3X1M - chains A and B of the 3 polymer chains in the assembly; structure by X-ray diffraction, 2.50 A resolution.

Chain A (and B):
Molecule: Phosphopantetheine adenylyltransferase
From: Pseudomonas aeruginosa 2192
Notes: EC 2.7.7.3; chain B of this document is another copy of the same molecule, construct and numbering; everything in this record applies to it too
UniProtKB: A3LHH1 (A3LHH1_PSEAI); residue numbers follow UniProt; this construct covers 1-159
Sequence (159 residues; each row starts with the number of its first residue):
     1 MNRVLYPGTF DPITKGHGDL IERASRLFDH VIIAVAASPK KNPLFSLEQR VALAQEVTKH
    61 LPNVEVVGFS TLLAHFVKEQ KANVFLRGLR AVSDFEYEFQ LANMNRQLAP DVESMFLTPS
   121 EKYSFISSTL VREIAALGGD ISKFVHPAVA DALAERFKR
Unresolved in the structure: 159
Residues lining bound ligands:
  - coenzyme A (COA), molecule 1: Pro7, Gly8, Thr9, Phe10, Ala36, Ser38, Lys40, Lys41, Phe69, Thr71, Leu72, Leu73, Arg87, Arg90, Tyr97, Leu101, Asn105, Ile126, Ser127, Ser128, Thr129, Arg132
  - coenzyme A (COA), molecule 2: Leu130, Glu133, Ile134, Leu137

How chain A and chain B interact:
Residue-residue contacts (28):
  Arg90(A) with Gln100(B)
  Ala91(A) with Glu96(B)
  Val92(A) with Phe95(B)
  Ser93(A) with Phe95(B)
  Asp94(A) with Phe95(B)
  Phe125(A) with Glu96(B); Gln100(B); Asn103(B); Met104(B)
  Ser127(A) with Gln100(B); Met104(B)
  Leu130(A) with Leu101(B), hydrophobic; Met104(B), hydrophobic
  Val131(A) with Met104(B), hydrophobic
  Glu133(A) with Lys40(B)
  Ile134(A) with Leu72(B), hydrophobic; Met104(B), hydrophobic; Leu108(B), hydrophobic
  Leu137(A) with Ser70(B); Thr71(B); Leu72(B), hydrophobic
  Gly138(A) with His75(B)
  Gly139(A) with Leu72(B); His75(B)
  Asp140(A) with Leu108(B)
  Lys143(A) with Gln107(B), hydrogen bond (side chain-backbone)
  Phe144(A) with Met104(B); Gln107(B)
Other interface residues (no listed pair), chain A (18 interface residues in all): Ile126
Other interface residues (no listed pair), chain B (14 interface residues in all): Phe99

In short:
The interface between chain A and chain B involves 18 residues on one side and 14 on the other; the contacts
include 1 hydrogen bond. Its one hydrogen-bonded contact is Lys143(A)-Gln107(B). Bound to chain A: coenzyme A.
Both chains are Phosphopantetheine adenylyltransferase (Pseudomonas aeruginosa 2192). Entry 3X1M (Crystal
structure of Phosphopantetheine adenylyltransferase/PPAT from Pseudomonas aeruginosa with CoA) was determined
by X-ray diffraction (same publication as 3X1J, 3X1K and 4RUK).
